PDB entry 9BC8 | electron microscopy, 3.46 A resolution | chains A and B of the 8 polymer chains in the assembly

Chain A (and B):
Protein: Type 1 encapsulin shell protein EncA
From: Myxococcus xanthus DK 1622
Notes: chain B of this document is another copy of the same molecule, construct and numbering; everything in this record applies to it too
Reference sequence: Q1D6H4 (ENCAP_MYXXD); aligned to UniProt positions 1-281 over residues 1-281 (the alignment contains insertions or deletions, so no single offset holds)
Amino-acid sequence (281 residues; each row starts with the number of its first residue):
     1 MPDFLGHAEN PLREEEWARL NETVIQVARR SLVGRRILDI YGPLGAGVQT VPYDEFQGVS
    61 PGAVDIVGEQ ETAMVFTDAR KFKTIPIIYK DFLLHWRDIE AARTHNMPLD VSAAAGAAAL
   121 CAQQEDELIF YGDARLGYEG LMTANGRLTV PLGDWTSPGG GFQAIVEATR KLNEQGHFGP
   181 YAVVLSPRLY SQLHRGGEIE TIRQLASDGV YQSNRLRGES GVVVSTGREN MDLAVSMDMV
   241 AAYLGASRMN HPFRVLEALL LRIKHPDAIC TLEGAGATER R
Disordered / not traced: 1, 273-281
Sequence notes: engineered mutation Gly-196 (Ile in Q1D6H4), Gly-197 (Tyr in Q1D6H4)

Chain A / chain B interface:
Pairs across the interface - 23 pairs, chain A then chain B:
  His-7(A) with His-7(B)
  Glu-9(A) with Gly-6(B); His-7(B), salt bridge
  Gly-47(A) with Ala-101(B)
  Val-48(A) with Arg-97(B)
  Gln-49(A) with Arg-97(B), hydrogen bond (side chain-backbone); Asp-98(B), hydrogen bond; Ala-101(B)
  Ile-85(A) with Arg-97(B), hydrogen bond (backbone-side chain)
  Ile-87(A) with Trp-96(B), hydrophobic
  Met-237(A) with Phe-4(B), hydrophobic; Trp-96(B), hydrophobic
  Ala-241(A) with Leu-5(B)
  Ala-242(A) with Leu-5(B); Met-249(B), hydrophobic
  Tyr-243(A) with Leu-5(B), hydrogen bond (backbone-backbone); His-7(B); Met-249(B)
  Leu-244(A) with Arg-248(B); Met-249(B), hydrophobic
  Gly-245(A) with His-7(B)
  Arg-254(A) with Arg-248(B); Met-249(B)
Other interface residues (no listed pair), chain A (19 interface residues in all): Ala-8, Ala-46, Pro-86, Val-240, Leu-256
Other interface residues (no listed pair), chain B (12 interface residues in all): Glu-100, Thr-104

Summary:
19 residues of chain A face 12 of chain B across their interface; the contacts include 4 hydrogen bonds and 1
salt bridge. Polar pairs include Glu-9(A)/His-7(B), Gln-49(A)/Arg-97(B) and Gln-49(A)/Asp-98(B).
Chain A and chain B are both Type 1 encapsulin shell protein EncA (Myxococcus xanthus DK 1622); the structure,
Cargo-loaded Myxococcus xanthus EncA encapsulin engineered pore mutant with T=4 icosahedral symmetry, was
determined by electron microscopy, deposited together with 9B9I and 9B9Q.
